Entry 8IQI (electron microscopy, 3.32 A resolution); this record covers chains C and G of the 7 polymer chains in the assembly.

# Chain C
Molecule: Putative primase C962R
From: African swine fever virus BA71V
UniProtKB: A0A0C5B022 (A0A0C5B022_ASF); numbering as in UniProt (aligned over 1-962)
Chain sequence (964 residues; each row starts with the number of its first residue; numbers below 1 keep their minus sign (Gly-1 is residue -1)):
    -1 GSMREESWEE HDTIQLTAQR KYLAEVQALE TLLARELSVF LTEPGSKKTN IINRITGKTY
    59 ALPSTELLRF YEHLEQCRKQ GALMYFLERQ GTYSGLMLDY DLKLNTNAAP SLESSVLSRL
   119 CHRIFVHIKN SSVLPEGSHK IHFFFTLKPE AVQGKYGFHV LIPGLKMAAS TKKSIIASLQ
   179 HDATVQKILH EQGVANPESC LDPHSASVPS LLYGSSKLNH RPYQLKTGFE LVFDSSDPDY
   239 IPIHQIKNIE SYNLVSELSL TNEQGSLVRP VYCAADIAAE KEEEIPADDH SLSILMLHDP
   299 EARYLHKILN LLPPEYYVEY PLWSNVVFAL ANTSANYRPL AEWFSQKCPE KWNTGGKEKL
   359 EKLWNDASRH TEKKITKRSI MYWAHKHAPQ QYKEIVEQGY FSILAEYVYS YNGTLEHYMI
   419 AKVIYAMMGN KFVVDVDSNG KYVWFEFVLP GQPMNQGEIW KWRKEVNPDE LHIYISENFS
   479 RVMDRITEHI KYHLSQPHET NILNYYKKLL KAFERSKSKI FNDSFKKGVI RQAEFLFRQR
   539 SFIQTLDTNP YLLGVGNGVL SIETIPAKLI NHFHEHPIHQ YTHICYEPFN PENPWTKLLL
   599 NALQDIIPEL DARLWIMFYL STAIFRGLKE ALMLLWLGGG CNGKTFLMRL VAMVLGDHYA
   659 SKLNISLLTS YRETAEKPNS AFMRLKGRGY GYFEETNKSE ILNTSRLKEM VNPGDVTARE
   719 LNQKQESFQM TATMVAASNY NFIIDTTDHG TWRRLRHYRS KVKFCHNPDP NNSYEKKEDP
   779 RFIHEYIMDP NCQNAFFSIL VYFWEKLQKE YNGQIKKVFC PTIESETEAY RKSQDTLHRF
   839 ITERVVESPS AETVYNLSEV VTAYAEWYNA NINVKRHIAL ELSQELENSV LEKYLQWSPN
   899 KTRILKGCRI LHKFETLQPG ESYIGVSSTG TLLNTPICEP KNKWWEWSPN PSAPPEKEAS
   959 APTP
Disordered / not traced: -1 to 8, 275-284, 919-934, 951-962
Differences from the reference sequence: expression tag (-1 to 0)
Ion coordination: Mg2+: Thr643 (together with AMP-PNP)
Ligand contacts:
  - AMP-PNP (ANP; phosphoaminophosphonic acid-adenylate ester): Ala600, Asp603, Ile604, Gly638, Cys639, Asn640, Gly641, Lys642, Thr643, Phe644, Asn737, Phe762, Lys775, Glu776, Asp777, Pro778, Phe780, Ile781
  - AMP-PNP: Asn710, Gly748, Arg751, Arg752
Reported in the primary citation:
  - binding site for AMP-PNP: Gly638 to Phe644, Asn737, Arg751, Arg752, Phe762, Asp777, Phe780
  - mutagenesis - K439A, K525A, R529A, K642A (20-fold), K675A, R717A, N720A, N737A, K873A/R874A: decreased catalytic activity on DNA-3
  - mutagenesis - K642A: abolished catalytic activity on ATP
  - mutagenesis - T643A, E692A, N737A, R751A, R751A/R752A, R752A: decreased catalytic activity on ATP
  - binding site for the 32-nt DNA strand (chain G): Lys439, Lys675, Arg717, Asn720
  - mutagenesis - K505A/K506A/K509A/R513A/K517A: decreased catalytic activity
  - mutagenesis - K642A: decreased catalytic activity on DNA-4
  - mutagenesis - K642A: abolished catalytic activity on DNA-5

# Chain G
Molecule: 32-nt DNA strand
Sequence (32 nucleotides; row label = number of the first residue in the row):
     1 TTTTTTTTTT TTTTTTTTTT TTTTTTTTTT TT
Disordered / not traced: 11-32

# Chain C / chain G interface
Pairs across the interface (7):
  Lys675(C) - DT8(G)  hydrogen bond to the base
  Pro676(C) - DT6(G)  phosphate contact
  Arg717(C) - DT5(G)  phosphate contact
  Arg717(C) - DT6(G)  salt bridge to the phosphate
  Leu719(C) - DT6(G)  phosphate contact
  Asn720(C) - DT5(G)  phosphate contact
  Asn720(C) - DT6(G)  hydrogen bond to the phosphate
Interface residues without a listed pair, chain C (6 interface residues in all): Glu718
Interface residues without a listed pair, chain G (4 interface residues in all): DT7

# Overview
The interface between chain C and chain G involves 6 residues on one side and 4 on the other, with 2 hydrogen
bonds and 1 salt bridge. Among the polar pairs are Lys675(C)-DT8(G), Asn720(C)-DT6(G) and Arg717(C)-DT6(G).
From the paper: a binding site for AMP-PNP at Gly638(C), Asn737(C) and Arg751(C) among others; K439A, K525A
and R529A of chain C, among others, reduce catalytic activity on DNA-3; 15 substitutions were tested in all.
Chain C is Putative primase C962R (African swine fever virus BA71V) and chain G is a 32-nt DNA strand; the
structure, Structure of Full-Length AsfvPrimPol in Complex-Form, was determined by electron microscopy
together with 8IQB, 8IQC, 8IQD and 8IQH from the same study.
